Entry 9DSN (X-ray diffraction, 2.30 A resolution); this record covers chains A and C of the 4 polymer chains in the assembly.

[Chain A (and C)]
Protein: 2-succinyl-5-enolpyruvyl-6-hydroxy-3-cyclohexene-1-carboxylate synthase
Organism: Mycobacterium tuberculosis H37Rv
Notes: EC 2.2.1.9; chain C of this document is another copy of the same molecule, construct and numbering; everything in this record applies to it too
UniProtKB: P9WK11 (MEND_MYCTU); residues 1-554 here = UniProt positions 1-554
Sequence (574 residues; numbered -19 to 554; the number before each row is that of its first residue; numbers below 1 keep their minus sign (Met-19 is residue -19)):
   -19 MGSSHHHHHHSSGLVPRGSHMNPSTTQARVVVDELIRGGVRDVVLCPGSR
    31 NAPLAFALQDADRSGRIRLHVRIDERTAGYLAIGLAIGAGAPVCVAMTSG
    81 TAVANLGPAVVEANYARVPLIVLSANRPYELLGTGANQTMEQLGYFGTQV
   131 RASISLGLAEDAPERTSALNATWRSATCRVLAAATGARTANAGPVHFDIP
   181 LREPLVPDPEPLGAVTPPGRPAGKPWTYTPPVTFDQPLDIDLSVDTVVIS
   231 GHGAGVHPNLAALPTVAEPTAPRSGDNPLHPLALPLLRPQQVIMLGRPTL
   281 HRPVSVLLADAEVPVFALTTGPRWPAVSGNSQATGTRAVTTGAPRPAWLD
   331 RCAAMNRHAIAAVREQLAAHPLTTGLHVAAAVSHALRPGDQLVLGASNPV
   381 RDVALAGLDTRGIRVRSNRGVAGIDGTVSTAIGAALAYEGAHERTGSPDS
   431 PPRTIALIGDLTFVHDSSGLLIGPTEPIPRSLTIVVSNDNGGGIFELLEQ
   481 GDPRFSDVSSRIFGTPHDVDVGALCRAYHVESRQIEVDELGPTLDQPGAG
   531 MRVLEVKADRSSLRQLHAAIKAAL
Unresolved in the structure: -19 to -1, 472-486 (chain C: -19 to 2, 31-32, 109-121, 181-195)
Sequence notes: initiating methionine (-19); expression tag (-18 to 0); engineered mutation Ala306 (Asp in P9WK11)
Ligand contacts:
  - 1,4-dihydroxy-2-naphthoic acid (DNA): Gly113, Thr114, Gly115
  - thiamine diphosphate (TPP): Pro27, Gly28, Glu55, Thr78, Thr81, Ala82, Asn85, Gln118

[Interface between chain A and chain C]
Pairs across the interface (82; chain A residue first):
  Ala151(A) - Ser308(C)
  Ala151(A) - Gly309(C)
  Ser155(A) - Gly309(C)
  Arg159(A) - Trp304(C)  hydrogen bond (side chain-backbone)
  Arg159(A) - Pro305(C)
  Arg159(A) - Ala306(C)
  Ala167(A) - Gln216(C)
  Arg168(A) - Phe214(C)
  Arg168(A) - Gln216(C)  hydrogen bond
  Arg168(A) - Thr299(C)  hydrogen bond
  Arg168(A) - Gly301(C)  hydrogen bond (side chain-backbone)
  Arg168(A) - Pro302(C)  hydrogen bond (side chain-backbone)
  Arg168(A) - Arg303(C)  hydrogen bond (side chain-backbone)
  Arg168(A) - Trp304(C)
  Arg168(A) - Thr314(C)
  Arg168(A) - Gly315(C)
  Thr169(A) - Phe214(C)
  Thr169(A) - Pro302(C)
  Arg200(A) - Asn310(C)
  Arg200(A) - Ser311(C)  hydrogen bond (side chain-backbone)
  Arg200(A) - Gln312(C)
  Trp206(A) - Gly309(C)  hydrogen bond (side chain-backbone)
  Trp206(A) - Ser311(C)
  Trp206(A) - Gln312(C)
  Thr207(A) - Ser311(C)  hydrogen bond (side chain-backbone)
  Thr207(A) - Gln312(C)
  Thr207(A) - Thr314(C)
  Tyr208(A) - Gln312(C)  hydrogen bond (backbone-backbone)
  Tyr208(A) - Ala313(C)
  Tyr208(A) - Thr314(C)  hydrogen bond (backbone-backbone)
  Thr209(A) - Gln216(C)
  Thr209(A) - Thr314(C)
  Pro210(A) - Gln216(C)  hydrogen bond (backbone-side chain)
  Pro210(A) - Pro217(C)
  Pro210(A) - Thr314(C)
  Val212(A) - Phe214(C)  hydrophobic
  Val212(A) - Asp215(C)
  Val212(A) - Gln216(C)
  Thr213(A) - Thr213(C)
  Thr213(A) - Phe214(C)
  Thr213(A) - Asp215(C)  hydrogen bond (backbone-backbone)
  Phe214(A) - Arg168(C)
  Phe214(A) - Val212(C)  hydrophobic
  Phe214(A) - Thr213(C)
  Phe214(A) - Phe214(C)  hydrophobic
  Asp215(A) - Val212(C)
  Asp215(A) - Thr213(C)  hydrogen bond (backbone-backbone)
  Gln216(A) - Ala167(C)
  Gln216(A) - Arg168(C)  hydrogen bond
  Gln216(A) - Thr209(C)
  Gln216(A) - Pro210(C)  hydrogen bond (side chain-backbone)
  Gln216(A) - Val212(C)
  Pro217(A) - Pro210(C)
  Thr299(A) - Arg168(C)  hydrogen bond
  Gly301(A) - Arg168(C)  hydrogen bond (backbone-side chain)
  Pro302(A) - Arg168(C)  hydrogen bond (backbone-side chain)
  Pro302(A) - Thr169(C)
  Arg303(A) - Arg168(C)
  Trp304(A) - Arg159(C)  hydrogen bond (backbone-side chain)
  Trp304(A) - Arg168(C)
  Pro305(A) - Arg159(C)  hydrogen bond (backbone-side chain)
  Ala306(A) - Arg159(C)
  Gly309(A) - Ala151(C)
  Gly309(A) - Ser155(C)  hydrogen bond (backbone-side chain)
  Gly309(A) - Trp206(C)  hydrogen bond (backbone-side chain)
  Asn310(A) - Arg200(C)  hydrogen bond
  Asn310(A) - Trp206(C)
  Ser311(A) - Arg200(C)
  Ser311(A) - Trp206(C)
  Ser311(A) - Thr207(C)  hydrogen bond (backbone-side chain)
  Gln312(A) - Arg200(C)
  Gln312(A) - Trp206(C)
  Gln312(A) - Thr207(C)
  Gln312(A) - Tyr208(C)  hydrogen bond (backbone-backbone)
  Ala313(A) - Tyr208(C)
  Thr314(A) - Arg168(C)  hydrogen bond
  Thr314(A) - Thr207(C)
  Thr314(A) - Tyr208(C)  hydrogen bond (backbone-backbone)
  Thr314(A) - Thr209(C)
  Thr314(A) - Pro210(C)
  Gly315(A) - Arg168(C)  hydrogen bond (backbone-side chain)
  Thr316(A) - Arg168(C)
Interface residues without a listed pair, chain A (36 interface residues in all): Thr152, Cys158, Ala162
Interface residues without a listed pair, chain C (37 interface residues in all): Cys158, Ala162, Leu218, Thr316

[In short]
The interface between chain A and chain C involves 36 residues on one side and 37 on the other, with 29
hydrogen bonds. Among the polar pairs are Arg159(A)-Trp304(C), Arg168(A)-Gln216(C) and Arg168(A)-Thr299(C).
Chain A binds thiamine diphosphate and 1,4-dihydroxy-2-naphthoic acid.
Chain A and chain C are both 2-succinyl-5-enolpyruvyl-6-hydroxy-3-cyclohexene-1-carboxylate synthase
(Mycobacterium tuberculosis H37Rv); the structure, D306A Mutant of M.tuberculosis MenD (SEPHCHC Synthase), was
determined by X-ray diffraction, deposited together with 9DQI and 9DTV.
